PDB entry 8H3S | electron microscopy, 4.90 A resolution (low resolution: residue-level contacts below are approximate; hydrogen-bond / salt-bridge calls are withheld) | chains A and C of the 3 polymer chains in the assembly

== Chain A ==
Name: Enteropeptidase non-catalytic heavy chain
Organism: Homo sapiens
UniProtKB: P98073 (ENTK_HUMAN); numbering as in UniProt (aligned over 183-784)
Sequence (602 residues; each row starts with the number of its first residue):
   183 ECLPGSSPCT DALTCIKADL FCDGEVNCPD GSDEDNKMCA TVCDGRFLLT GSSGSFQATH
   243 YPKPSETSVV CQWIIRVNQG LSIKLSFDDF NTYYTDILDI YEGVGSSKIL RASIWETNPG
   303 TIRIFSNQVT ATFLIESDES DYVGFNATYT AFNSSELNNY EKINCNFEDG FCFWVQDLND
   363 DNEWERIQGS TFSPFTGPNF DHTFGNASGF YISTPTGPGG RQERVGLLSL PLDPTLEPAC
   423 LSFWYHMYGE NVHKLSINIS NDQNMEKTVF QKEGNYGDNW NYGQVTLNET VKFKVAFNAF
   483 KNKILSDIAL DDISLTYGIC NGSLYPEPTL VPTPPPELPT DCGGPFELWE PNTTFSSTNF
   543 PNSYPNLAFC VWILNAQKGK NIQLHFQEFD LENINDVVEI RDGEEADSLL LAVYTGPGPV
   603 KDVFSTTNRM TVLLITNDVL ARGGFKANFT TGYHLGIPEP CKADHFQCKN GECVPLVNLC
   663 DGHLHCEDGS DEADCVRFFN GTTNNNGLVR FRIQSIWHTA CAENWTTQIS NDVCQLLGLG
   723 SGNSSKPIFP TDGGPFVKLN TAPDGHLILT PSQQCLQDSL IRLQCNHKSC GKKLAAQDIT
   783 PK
Unresolved in the structure: 183-335
Disulfide bonds: Cys347-Cys354, Cys422-Cys502, Cys650-Cys668, Cys662-Cys677, Cys716-Cys767
Curated features (UniProtKB/Swiss-Prot):
  - glycosylation (N-linked (GlcNAc...) asparagine): Asn328, Asn335, Asn388, Asn440, Asn470, Asn503, Asn534, Asn630, Asn682, Asn706, Asn725

== Chain C ==
Name: Serine protease 1
Organism: Homo sapiens
Notes: EC 3.4.21.4
UniProtKB: P07477 (TRY1_HUMAN); residues 16-247 here = UniProt positions 16-247
Sequence (232 residues; numbered 16 to 247; the number before each row is that of its first residue):
    16 APFDDDDKIV GGYNCEENSV PYQVSLNSGY HFCGGSLINE QWVVSAGHCY KSRIQVRLGE
    76 HNIEVLEGNE QFINAAKIIR HPQYDRKTLN NDIMLIKLSS RAVINARVST ISLPTAPPAT
   136 GTKCLISGWG NTASSGADYP DELQCLDAPV LSQAKCEASY PGKITSNMFC VGFLEGGKDS
   196 CQGDSGGPVV CNGQLQGVVS WGDGCAQKNK PGVYTKVYNY VKWIKNTIAA NS
Unresolved in the structure: 187-197
Disulfide bonds: Cys48-Cys64, Cys139-Cys206, Cys171-Cys185
Curated features (UniProtKB/Swiss-Prot):
  - active site (Charge relay system): His63, Asp107, Ser200
  - binding site (Ca(2+)): Glu75, Asn77, Val80, Glu85
  - site: Asp194 (Required for specificity)
  - modified residue: Tyr154 (Sulfotyrosine)

== Interface between chain A and chain C ==
Residue-residue contacts (31):
  Ser372(A) - Arg101(C)
  Thr373(A) - Arg101(C)
  Pro376(A) - Leu104(C)
  Gly402(A) - Tyr45(C)
  Arg403(A) - Tyr45(C)
  Lys485(A) - Tyr154(C)
  Ile486(A) - Tyr154(C)
  Asn541(A) - Lys223(C)
  Asn544(A) - Lys223(C)
  Asn544(A) - Asn224(C)
  Ser545(A) - Lys223(C)
  Ser545(A) - Asn224(C)
  Asn548(A) - Ala221(C)
  Glu574(A) - Leu161(C)
  Asn575(A) - Leu161(C)
  Asn575(A) - Asp162(C)
  Asn577(A) - Leu161(C)
  Pro599(A) - Pro164(C)
  Asp620(A) - Ser149(C)
  Asp620(A) - Ala221(C)
  Val621(A) - Asn146(C)
  Val621(A) - Thr147(C)
  Val621(A) - Leu161(C)
  Val621(A) - Ala221(C)
  Leu622(A) - Leu161(C)
  Leu622(A) - Ala163(C)
  Leu622(A) - Ala221(C)
  Leu622(A) - Gly227(C)
  Arg624(A) - Pro164(C)
  Arg624(A) - Leu166(C)
  Arg624(A) - Val186(C)
Also at the interface, not in a pair above, chain A (25 interface residues in all): Phe374, Phe377, Pro400, Pro547, Asp572, Ala623
Also at the interface, not in a pair above, chain C (24 interface residues in all): His63, Ala148, Ala152, Asp218, Cys220, Pro226, Tyr229

== In short ==
The interface between chain A and chain C involves 25 residues on one side and 24 on the other. From UniProt:
3 active-site residues and 4 Ca2+-binding residues on chain C.
Here chain A is Enteropeptidase non-catalytic heavy chain and chain C is Serine protease 1, both from Homo
sapiens. Entry 8H3S (Substrate-bound EP, polyA model) was determined by electron microscopy together with
8H3U, 7WQW, 7WQX, 7WQZ and 7WR7 from the same study.
